5KFW - chains A and P of the 3 polymer chains in the assembly; structure by X-ray diffraction, 1.62 A resolution.

Chain A:
Protein: DNA polymerase eta
Source organism: Homo sapiens
Notes: EC 2.7.7.7
UniProt: Q9Y253 (POLH_HUMAN); residues 1-432 here = UniProt positions 1-432
Sequence (435 residues; numbered -2 to 432; the number before each row is that of its first residue; numbers below 1 keep their minus sign (Gly-2 is residue -2)):
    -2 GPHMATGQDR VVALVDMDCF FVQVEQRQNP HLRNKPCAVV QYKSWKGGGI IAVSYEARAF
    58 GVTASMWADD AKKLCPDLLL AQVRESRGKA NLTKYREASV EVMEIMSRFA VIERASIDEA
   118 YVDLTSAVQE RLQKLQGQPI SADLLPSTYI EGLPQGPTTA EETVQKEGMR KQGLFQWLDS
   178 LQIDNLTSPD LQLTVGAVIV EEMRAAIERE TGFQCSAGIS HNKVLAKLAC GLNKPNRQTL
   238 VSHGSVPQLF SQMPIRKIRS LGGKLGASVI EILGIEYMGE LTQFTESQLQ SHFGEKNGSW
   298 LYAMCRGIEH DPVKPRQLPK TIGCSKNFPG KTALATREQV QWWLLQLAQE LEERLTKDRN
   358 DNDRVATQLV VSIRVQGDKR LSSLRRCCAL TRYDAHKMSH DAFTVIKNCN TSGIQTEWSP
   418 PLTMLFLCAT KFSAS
Not modelled in the structure: 155-159
Differences from the reference sequence: expression tag (-2 to 0); engineered mutation Ala61 (Arg in Q9Y253)
Ion coordination: Mg2+ site 1: Asp13, Asp115, Glu116 (together with 2'-deoxyadenosine 5'-triphosphate) (shared with DT8(P) of chain P); Ca2+: Asp13, Met14, Asp115 (together with 2'-deoxyadenosine 5'-triphosphate); Mg2+ site 2: Asp13, Met14, Asp115 (together with diphosphate) (shared with DA9(P) of chain P); K+: Asp13, Asp115, Glu116 (shared with DT8(P), DA9(P) of chain P)
Small-molecule neighbours:
  - : Asp13, Met14, Asp15, Cys16, Asp115, Lys231
  - diphosphate / 2'-deoxyadenosine 5'-triphosphate: Asp13, Met14, Asp15, Cys16, Phe17, Phe18, Ile48, Ala49, Tyr52, Arg55, Ile114, Asp115, Lys231
Swiss-Prot annotation at these positions:
  - binding site (Mg(2+)): Asp13, Met14, Asp115, Glu116
  - binding site (Mn(2+)): Asp13, Met14, Asp115, Glu116

Chain P:
Molecule: 9-nt DNA strand
Sequence (9 nucleotides; numbered 1 to 9; the number before each row is that of its first residue):
     1 AGCGTCATA
Ion coordination: Mg2+ site 1: DT8 (together with 2'-deoxyadenosine 5'-triphosphate) (shared with Asp13(A), Asp115(A), Glu116(A) of chain A); K+: DT8, DA9 (shared with Asp13(A), Asp115(A), Glu116(A) of chain A); Mg2+ site 2: DA9 (together with diphosphate) (shared with Asp13(A), Met14(A), Asp115(A) of chain A)

Chain A / chain P interface:
Residue-residue contacts (30):
  Asp13(A) with DA9(P), phosphate contact
  Phe17(A) with DA9(P), phosphate contact
  Phe18(A) with DA9(P), hydrogen bond to the phosphate
  Ile48(A) with DA9(P), sugar contact
  Ala49(A) with DA9(P), phosphate contact
  Ser113(A) with DT8(P), hydrogen bond to the phosphate
  Ile114(A) with DA9(P), sugar contact
  Asp115(A) with DT8(P), phosphate contact; DA9(P), phosphate contact
  Glu116(A) with DT8(P), phosphate contact
  Lys224(A) with DA7(P), phosphate contact; DT8(P), salt bridge to the phosphate
  Ile255(A) with DA7(P), phosphate contact
  Arg256(A) with DA7(P), phosphate contact; DT8(P), salt bridge to the phosphate
  Ser257(A) with DC6(P), phosphate contact; DA7(P), hydrogen bond to the phosphate
  Leu258(A) with DA7(P), hydrogen bond to the phosphate
  Gly259(A) with DA7(P), hydrogen bond to the phosphate
  Gly260(A) with DC6(P), phosphate contact; DA7(P), phosphate contact
  Lys261(A) with DT5(P), salt bridge to the phosphate; DC6(P), hydrogen bond to the phosphate
  Leu262(A) with DC6(P), hydrogen bond to the phosphate
  Arg377(A) with DG4(P), salt bridge to the phosphate
  Leu381(A) with DC3(P), phosphate contact
  Arg382(A) with DG2(P), sugar contact; DC3(P), hydrogen bond to the phosphate
  Arg383(A) with DG2(P), phosphate contact
  Cys384(A) with DG2(P), hydrogen bond to the phosphate
Also at the interface, not in a pair above, chain A (26 interface residues in all): Cys16, Ser379, Ser380
Also at the interface, not in a pair above, chain P (9 interface residues in all): DA1

In short:
26 residues of chain A and 9 residues of chain P are in contact; the contacts include 9 hydrogen bonds and 4
salt bridges. Among the polar pairs are Phe18(A)-DA9(P), Ser113(A)-DT8(P) and Ser257(A)-DA7(P). Ligands of
chain A: compounds CA/MG and diphosphate / 2'-deoxyadenosine 5'-triphosphate.
Here chain A is DNA polymerase eta (Homo sapiens) and chain P is a 9-nt DNA strand. Entry 5KFW (Human DNA
polymerase eta R61A-DNA ternary complex: reaction with 1 mM Mg2+ for 200s) was determined by X-ray diffraction
together with 5KFA, 5KFB, 5KFC, 5KFD, 5KFE, 5KFF and 28 further entries from the same study.
